Entry 3G71 (X-ray diffraction, 2.85 A resolution); this record covers chains 0 and R of the 31 polymer chains in the assembly.

[Chain 0]
Molecule: 23S ribosomal RNA
From: Haloarcula marismortui
Sequence (2923 nucleotides; each row starts with the number of its first residue):
     1 GUUGGCUACU AUGCCAGCUG GUGGAUUGCU CGGCUCAGGC GCUGAUGAAG GACGUGCCAA
    61 GCUGCGAUAA GCUGUGGGGA GCCGCACGGA GGCGAAGAAC CACAGAUUUC CGAAUGAGAA
   121 UCUCUCUAAC AAUUGCUUCG CGCAAUGAGG AACCCCGAGA ACUGAAACAU CUCAGUAUCG
   181 GGAGGAACAG AAAACGCAAC GUGAUGUCGU UAGUAACCGC GAGUGAACGC GAUACAGCCC
   241 AAACCGAAGC CCUCACGGGC AAUGUGGUGU CAGGGCUACC UCUCAUCAGC CGACCGUCUU
   301 CACGAAGUCU CUUGGAAUAG AGCGUGAUAC AGGGUGACAA CCCCGUACUG AAGACCAGUA
   361 CGCUGUGCGG UAGUGCCAGA GUAGCGGGGG UUGGAUAUCC CUCGCGAAUA ACGCAGGCAU
   421 CGACUGCGAA GGCUAAACAC AACCUGAGAC CGAUAGUGAA CAAGUAGUGU GAACGAACGC
   481 UGCAAAGUAC CCUCAGAAGG GAGGCGAAAU AGAGCAUGAA AUCAGUUGGC GAUCGAGCGA
   541 CAGGGCAUAC AAGGUCCCUU GACGAAUGAC CGAGACGCGA GUCUCCAGUA AGACUCACGG
   601 GAAGCCGAUG UUCUGUCGUA CGUUUUGAAA AACGAGCCAG GGAGUGUGUC UGUAUGGCAA
   661 GUCUAACCGG AGUAUCCGGG GAGGCACAGG GAAACCGACA UGGCCGCAGG GCUUUGCCCG
   721 AGGGCCGCCG UCUUCAAGGG CGGGGAGCCA UGUGGACACG ACCCGAAUCC GGACGAUCUA
   781 CGCAUGGACA AGAUGAAGCG UGCCGAAAGG CACGUGGAAG UCUGUUAGAG UUGGUGUCCU
   841 ACAAUACCCU CUCGUGAUCU AUGUGUAGGG GUGAAAGGCC CAUCGAGUCC GGCAACAGCU
   901 GGUUCCAAUC GAAACAUGUC GAAGCAUGAC CUCCGCCGAG GUAGUCUGUG AGGUAGAGCG
   961 ACCGAUUGGU GUGUCCGCCU CCGAGAGGAG UCGGCACACC UGUCAAACUC CAAACUUACA
  1021 GACGCUGUUU GACGCGGGGA UUCCGGUGCG CGGGGUAAGC CUGUGUACCA GGAGGGGAAC
  1081 AACCCAGAGA UAGGUUAAGG UCCCCAAGUG UGGAUUAAGU GUAAUCCUCU GAAGGUGGUC
  1141 UCGAGCCCUA GACAGCCGGG AGGUGAGCUU AGAAGCAGCU ACCCUCUAAG AAAAGCGUAA
  1201 CAGCUUACCG GCCGAGGUUU GAGGCGCCCA AAAUGAUCGG GACUCAAAUC CACCACCGAG
  1261 ACCUGUCCGU ACCACUCAUA CUGGUAAUCG AGUAGAUUGG CGCUCUAAUU GGAUGGAAGC
  1321 AGGGGCGAGA GCUCCUGUGG ACCGAUUAGU GACGAAAAUC CUGGCCAUAG UAGCAGCGAU
  1381 AGUCGGGUGA GAACCCCGAC GGCCUAAUGG AUAAGGGUUC CUCAGCACUG CUGAUCAGCU
  1441 GAGGGUUAGC CGGUCCUAAG UCUCACCGCA ACUCGACUGA GACGAAAUGG GAAACAGGUU
  1501 AAUAUUCCUG UGCCAUCAUG CAGUGAAAGU UGACGCCCUG GGGUCGAUCA CGCCGGGCAU
  1561 UCGCCCGGUC GAACCGUCCA ACUCCGUGGA AGCCGUAAUG GCAGGAAGCG GACGAACGGC
  1621 GGCAUAGGGA AACGUGAUUC AACCUGGGGC CCAUGAAAAG ACGAGCAUGA UGUCCGUACC
  1681 GAGAACCGAC ACAGGUGUCC AUGGCGGCGA AAGCCAAGGC CUGUCGGGAG CAACCAACGU
  1741 UAGGGAAUUC GGCAAGUUAG UCCCGUACCU UCGGAAGAAG GGAUGCCUGC UCCGGAACGG
  1801 AGCAGGUCGC AGUGACUCGG AAGCUCGGAC UGUCUAGUAA CAACAUAGGU GACCGCAAAU
  1861 CCGCAAGGAC UCGUACGGUC ACUGAAUCCU GCCCAGUGCA GGUAUCUGAA CACCUCGUAC
  1921 AAGAGGACGA AGGACCUGUC AACGGCGGGG GUAACUAUGA CCCUCUUAAG GUAGCGUAGU
  1981 ACCUUGCCGC AUCAGUAGCG GCUUGCAUGA AUGGAUUAAC CAGAGCUUCA CUGUCCCAAC
  2041 GUUGGGCCCG GUGAACUGUA CAUUCCAGUG CGGAGUCUGG AGACACCCAG GGGGAAGCGA
  2101 AGACCCUAUG GAGCUUUACU GCAGGCUGUC GCUGAGACGU GGUCGCCGAU GUGCAGCAUA
  2161 GGUAGGAGUC GUUACAGAGG UACCCGCGCU AGCGGGCCAC CCAGACAACA GUGAAAUACU
  2221 ACCCGUCGGU GACUGCGACU CUCACUCCGG GAGGAGGACA CCGAUAGCCG GGCAGUUUGA
  2281 CUGGGGCGGU ACGCGCUCGA AAAGAUAUCG AGCGCGCCCU AUGGUCAUCU CAGCCGGGAC
  2341 AGAGACCCGG CGAAGAGUGC AAGAGCAAAA GAUGACUUGA CAGUGUUCUU CCCAACGAGG
  2401 AACGCUGACG CGAAAGCGUG GUCUAGCGAA CCAAUUAGCC UGCUUGAUGC GGGCAAUUGA
  2461 UGACAGAAAA GCUACCCUAG GGAUAACAGA GUCGUCACUC GCAAGAGCAC AUAUCGACCG
  2521 AGUGGCUUGC UACCUCGAUG UCGGUUCCCU CCAUCCUGCC CGUGCAGAAG CGGGCAAGGG
  2581 UGAGGUUGUU CGCCUAUUAA AGGAGGUCGU GAGCUGGGUU UAGACCGUCG UGAGACAGGU
  2641 CGGCUGCUAU CUACUGGGUG UGUAAUGGUG UCUGACAAGA ACGACCGUAU AGUACGAGAG
  2701 GAACUACGGU UGGUGGCCAC UGGUGUACCG GUUGUUCGAG AGAGCACGUG CCGGGUAGCC
  2761 ACGCCACACG GGGUAAGAGC UGAACGCAUC UAAGCUCGAA ACCCACUUGG AAAAGAGACA
  2821 CCGCCGAGGU CCCGCGUACA AGACGCGGUC GAUAGACUCG GGGUGUGCGC GUCGAGGUAA
  2881 CGAGACGUUA AGCCCACGAG CACUAACAGA CCAAAGCCAU CAU
Unresolved in the structure: 1-9, 126-127, 715, 971-998, 1560, 1952-1963, 2137-2236, 2339-2343, 2665-2666, 2915-2923
Modified positions: 1MA (6-hydro-1-methyladenosine-5'-monophosphate) at position 628, OMU (o2'-methyluridine 5'-monophosphate) at position 2587, OMG (o2'-methylguanosine-5'-monophosphate) at position 2588, UR3 (3-methyluridine-5'-monophoshate) at position 2619, PSU (pseudouridine-5'-monophosphate) at position 2621
Bound ions: Na+ site 1 near U12 (its only coordinating residue here); Mg2+ site 1 near G28 (its only coordinating residue here); Na+ site 2: C40, G41, C443; Na+ site 3 near G56 (its only coordinating residue here); Sr2+ site 1 near A86 (its only coordinating residue here); Na+ site 4 near U108 (its only coordinating residue here); Mg2+ site 2 near U115 (its only coordinating residue here); Na+ site 5: C130, U146; Na+ site 6: C141, G142; Mg2+ site 3: C162, U2276; K+ site 1: C162, U163, U172; Mg2+ site 4: G164, A167, C168; 55 more Na+ sites not listed; 70 more Mg2+ sites not listed; 30 more Sr2+ sites not listed; 1 more K+ sites not listed
Small-molecule neighbours: Bruceantin (WIN; methyl (5beta,7alpha,9beta,10alpha,11alpha,12alpha,13beta,15alpha)-15-{[(2E)-3,4-dimethylpent-2-enoyl]oxy}-3,11,12-trihydroxy-2,16-dioxo-13,20-epoxypicras-3-en-21-oate): G2099, A2100, G2102, A2103, G2482, A2486, C2487, U2535, A2538, U2539, G2540, U2541

[Chain R]
Name: 50S ribosomal protein L22P
From: Haloarcula marismortui
UniProt: P10970 (RL22_HALMA); residues 1-150 here correspond to UniProt positions 2-151 (UniProt number = residue number + 1)
Amino-acid sequence (150 residues; row label = number of the first residue in the row):
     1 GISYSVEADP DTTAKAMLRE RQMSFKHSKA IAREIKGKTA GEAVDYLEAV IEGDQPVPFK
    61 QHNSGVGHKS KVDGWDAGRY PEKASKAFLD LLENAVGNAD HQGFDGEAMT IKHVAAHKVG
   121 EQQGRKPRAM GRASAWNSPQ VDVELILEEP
Bound ions: Sr2+ near Gln-61 (its only coordinating residue here); Mg2+: Gly-65 (shared with C2048(0), A2089(0) of chain 0); Na+ site 1: Ser-70, Val-72; Na+ site 2: Val-72 (shared with U2659(0), G2660(0) of chain 0)

[How chain 0 and chain R interact]
Contacting residue pairs (137; chain 0 residue first):
  A11(0) with Lys-60(R), hydrogen bond to the phosphate; Trp-75(R), sugar contact
  U12(0) with Lys-60(R), salt bridge to the phosphate; Trp-75(R), sugar contact
  G13(0) with Gln-61(R), phosphate contact
  U19(0) with Ser-5(R), hydrogen bond to the sugar
  G20(0) with Ile-2(R), sugar contact; Ser-3(R), hydrogen bond to the sugar; Ser-5(R), sugar contact; His-117(R), base contact
  G21(0) with Gly-1(R), sugar contact; Ile-2(R), sugar contact; Ser-3(R), hydrogen bond to the phosphate; Lys-118(R), sugar contact; Val-119(R), sugar contact
  U22(0) with Gly-1(R), hydrogen bond to the phosphate; Val-119(R), sugar contact
  C492(0) with His-101(R), hydrogen bond to the sugar
  C494(0) with Glu-93(R), sugar contact
  G499(0) with Arg-19(R), phosphate contact; Asn-94(R), hydrogen bond to the base
  G500(0) with Tyr-4(R), phosphate contact; Ala-16(R), sugar contact; Met-17(R), hydrogen bond to the sugar; Arg-19(R), salt bridge to the phosphate; Asn-94(R), hydrogen bond to the sugar; Asn-98(R), base contact
  G501(0) with Tyr-4(R), hydrogen bond to the phosphate; Lys-15(R), sugar contact; Met-17(R), phosphate contact; Asn-98(R), sugar contact; Gln-102(R), sugar contact
  U510(0) with Ser-3(R), base contact
  C523(0) with Phe-25(R), sugar contact; Lys-29(R), phosphate contact
  A524(0) with Phe-25(R), sugar contact; Lys-29(R), salt bridge to the phosphate; Gln-61(R), phosphate contact; Ala-115(R), sugar contact; Ala-116(R), hydrogen bond to the sugar; His-117(R), hydrogen bond to the base
  G525(0) with Arg-33(R), salt bridge to the phosphate; Lys-36(R), hydrogen bond to the phosphate; His-113(R), hydrogen bond to the sugar; Ala-115(R), sugar contact
  U526(0) with Lys-36(R), salt bridge to the phosphate
  U840(0) with Arg-128(R), hydrogen bond to the sugar; Ala-129(R), phosphate contact; Arg-132(R), hydrogen bond to the sugar
  A841(0) with Arg-128(R), salt bridge to the phosphate; Ala-129(R), hydrogen bond to the phosphate; Met-130(R), base contact
  A843(0) with Arg-128(R), phosphate contact; Ala-129(R), phosphate contact
  A844(0) with Ala-129(R), phosphate contact; Met-130(R), hydrogen bond to the phosphate; Gly-131(R), base contact
  A1369(0) with Lys-26(R), hydrogen bond to the sugar; Ser-64(R), hydrogen bond to the phosphate
  G1370(0) with Ser-24(R), hydrogen bond to the base; Lys-26(R), salt bridge to the phosphate; His-27(R), base contact; His-62(R), salt bridge to the phosphate; Asn-63(R), phosphate contact; Ser-64(R), hydrogen bond to the phosphate; Arg-79(R), sugar contact; Pro-139(R), base contact
  U1371(0) with Ser-64(R), sugar contact; Arg-79(R), salt bridge to the phosphate
  A1372(0) with Trp-136(R), base contact
  G1373(0) with Trp-136(R), base contact
  C1428(0) with Gln-22(R), phosphate contact; Gln-122(R), hydrogen bond to the phosphate
  C1431(0) with Lys-126(R), hydrogen bond to the base
  A1689(0) with Pro-127(R), base contact; Arg-128(R), hydrogen bond to the base; Gly-131(R), base contact; Arg-132(R), hydrogen bond to the base; Ala-133(R), base contact
  C1690(0) with Pro-127(R), base contact
  C2048(0) with Gly-65(R), phosphate contact; Lys-69(R), hydrogen bond to the phosphate
  C2049(0) with Val-66(R), phosphate contact; Gly-67(R), phosphate contact; Lys-69(R), salt bridge to the phosphate; Gly-78(R), phosphate contact; Arg-79(R), salt bridge to the phosphate; Tyr-80(R), phosphate contact
  G2050(0) with Arg-79(R), salt bridge to the phosphate; Tyr-80(R), hydrogen bond to the phosphate; Pro-81(R), phosphate contact; Glu-82(R), hydrogen bond to the sugar
  G2051(0) with His-27(R), phosphate contact; Pro-81(R), phosphate contact; Glu-82(R), hydrogen bond to the phosphate; Lys-83(R), hydrogen bond to the phosphate
  U2052(0) with Lys-83(R), salt bridge to the phosphate; Trp-136(R), sugar contact
  G2053(0) with Trp-136(R), sugar contact; Asn-137(R), phosphate contact; Ser-138(R), hydrogen bond to the phosphate
  A2054(0) with Arg-128(R), hydrogen bond to the base; Ser-134(R), hydrogen bond to the sugar; Ala-135(R), hydrogen bond to the sugar; Trp-136(R), sugar contact; Asn-137(R), hydrogen bond to the phosphate
  A2055(0) with Arg-128(R), sugar contact; Arg-132(R), hydrogen bond to the sugar; Ser-134(R), sugar contact; Ala-135(R), phosphate contact
  C2086(0) with Trp-75(R), sugar contact
  C2087(0) with Asn-63(R), sugar contact; His-68(R), hydrogen bond to the sugar; Asp-76(R), sugar contact
  C2088(0) with Asn-63(R), phosphate contact; Ser-64(R), phosphate contact; Gly-65(R), hydrogen bond to the phosphate; Val-66(R), sugar contact; His-68(R), sugar contact
  A2089(0) with Gly-65(R), phosphate contact
  U2648(0) with Arg-128(R), base contact
  G2657(0) with His-68(R), base contact
  G2658(0) with His-68(R), hydrogen bond to the sugar; Asp-76(R), hydrogen bond to the base
  U2659(0) with Trp-75(R), hydrogen bond to the sugar; Asp-76(R), hydrogen bond to the sugar
  G2660(0) with Val-72(R), phosphate contact; Asp-73(R), phosphate contact; Gly-74(R), hydrogen bond to the phosphate; Trp-75(R), phosphate contact
  C2831(0) with Lys-71(R), phosphate contact
  C2832(0) with Lys-71(R), salt bridge to the phosphate
  A2841(0) with Gly-67(R), sugar contact; His-68(R), hydrogen bond to the sugar
  G2842(0) with His-68(R), sugar contact; Ser-70(R), phosphate contact
  A2843(0) with Ser-70(R), phosphate contact
Other interface residues (no listed pair), chain 0 (60 interface residues in all): C491, U493, A502, C1366, U1368, A1427, U1429, C2056
Other interface residues (no listed pair), chain R (69 interface residues in all): Val-6, Ala-84, Gln-123

[Summary]
The interface between chain 0 and chain R involves 60 residues on one side and 69 on the other; the contacts
include 45 hydrogen bonds and 14 salt bridges. Polar contacts include G499(0)/Asn-94(R), A524(0)/His-117(R)
and G1370(0)/Ser-24(R). Bound to chain 0: Bruceantin.
Chain 0 is 23S ribosomal RNA and chain R is 50S ribosomal protein L22P, both from Haloarcula marismortui; the
structure, Co-crystal structure of Bruceantin bound to the large ribosomal subunit, was determined by X-ray
diffraction, deposited together with 3G4S and 3G6E.
